Entry 2QIE (X-ray diffraction, 2.50 A resolution); this record covers chains A and E of the 4 polymer chains in the assembly.

# Chain A (and E)
Name: Molybdopterin-converting factor subunit 2
Source organism: Staphylococcus aureus
Notes: chain E of this document is another copy of the same molecule, construct and numbering; everything in this record applies to it too
UniProt: P65401 (MOAE_STAAN); residue numbers follow UniProt; this construct covers 1-148
Chain sequence (148 residues; numbered 1 to 148; the number before each row is that of its first residue):
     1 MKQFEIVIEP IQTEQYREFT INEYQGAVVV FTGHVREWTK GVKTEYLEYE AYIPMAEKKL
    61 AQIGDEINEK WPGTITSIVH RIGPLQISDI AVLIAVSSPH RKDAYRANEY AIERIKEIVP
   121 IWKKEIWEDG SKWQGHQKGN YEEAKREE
Disordered / not traced: 137-148
Small-molecule neighbours:
  - 8CS ((2r,4ar,5ar,11ar,12as)-8-amino-2-hydroxy-4a,5a,9,11,11a,12a-hexahydro[1,3,2]dioxaphosphinino[4',5':5,6]pyrano[3,2-g]pteridine-10,12(4h,6h)-dione 2-oxide), molecule 1: Gly-26, Ala-27, Pro-99, His-100, Arg-101
  - 8CS, molecule 2: His-34, Val-35, Arg-36, Thr-39, Thr-44, Leu-47, Tyr-49, Lys-116, Lys-123, Glu-125
Swiss-Prot annotation at these positions:
  - binding site (substrate): His-34 to Arg-36, Thr-44, His-100, Arg-101, Lys-116, Lys-123 to Glu-125

# How chain A and chain E interact
Residue-residue contacts (76):
  Thr-13(A) / Glu-14(E)  hydrogen bond
  Thr-13(A) / Arg-17(E)
  Glu-14(A) / Thr-13(E)  hydrogen bond
  Glu-14(A) / Glu-14(E)  hydrogen bond (backbone-side chain)
  Arg-17(A) / Glu-14(E)  salt bridge
  Arg-17(A) / Val-30(E)
  Arg-17(A) / Thr-32(E)
  Ile-21(A) / His-34(E)
  Ile-21(A) / Ser-88(E)
  Asn-22(A) / Ser-88(E)
  Glu-23(A) / Arg-36(E)
  Glu-23(A) / Glu-37(E)  hydrogen bond (backbone-backbone)
  Glu-23(A) / Trp-38(E)
  Tyr-24(A) / Arg-36(E)
  Tyr-24(A) / Trp-38(E)
  Gln-25(A) / His-34(E)
  Gln-25(A) / Arg-36(E)
  Gly-26(A) / Thr-32(E)
  Gly-26(A) / Gly-33(E)
  Gly-26(A) / His-34(E)  hydrogen bond (backbone-backbone)
  Gly-26(A) / Arg-36(E)
  Ala-27(A) / Phe-31(E)  hydrophobic
  Ala-27(A) / Thr-32(E)
  Val-28(A) / Val-30(E)
  Val-28(A) / Phe-31(E)
  Val-28(A) / Thr-32(E)  hydrogen bond (backbone-backbone)
  Val-28(A) / His-34(E)
  Val-29(A) / Val-29(E)  hydrophobic
  Val-29(A) / Val-30(E)
  Val-29(A) / Phe-31(E)  hydrophobic
  Val-30(A) / Arg-17(E)
  Val-30(A) / Val-28(E)
  Val-30(A) / Val-29(E)
  Val-30(A) / Val-30(E)  hydrogen bond (backbone-backbone)
  Phe-31(A) / Ala-27(E)  hydrophobic
  Phe-31(A) / Val-28(E)
  Phe-31(A) / Val-29(E)  hydrophobic
  Phe-31(A) / Arg-101(E)
  Phe-31(A) / Tyr-105(E)
  Thr-32(A) / Arg-17(E)  hydrogen bond
  Thr-32(A) / Ala-27(E)
  Thr-32(A) / Val-28(E)  hydrogen bond (backbone-backbone)
  Gly-33(A) / Gly-26(E)
  His-34(A) / Ile-21(E)
  His-34(A) / Gly-26(E)  hydrogen bond (backbone-backbone)
  His-34(A) / Val-28(E)
  Arg-36(A) / Glu-23(E)
  Arg-36(A) / Tyr-24(E)
  Arg-36(A) / Gly-26(E)
  Arg-36(A) / Pro-99(E)  hydrogen bond (side chain-backbone)
  Arg-36(A) / His-100(E)
  Glu-37(A) / Glu-23(E)  hydrogen bond (backbone-backbone)
  Trp-38(A) / Glu-23(E)
  Trp-38(A) / Tyr-24(E)
  Ser-88(A) / Asn-22(E)
  Pro-99(A) / Arg-36(E)
  His-100(A) / Arg-36(E)  hydrogen bond
  Arg-101(A) / Phe-31(E)
  Arg-101(A) / Ile-112(E)
  Arg-101(A) / Glu-113(E)  salt bridge
  Arg-101(A) / Lys-116(E)
  Lys-102(A) / Glu-109(E)
  Lys-102(A) / Glu-113(E)
  Tyr-105(A) / Phe-31(E)
  Tyr-105(A) / Asn-108(E)  hydrogen bond
  Tyr-105(A) / Glu-109(E)
  Tyr-105(A) / Ile-112(E)
  Arg-106(A) / Glu-109(E)  salt bridge
  Asn-108(A) / Tyr-105(E)  hydrogen bond
  Glu-109(A) / Lys-102(E)
  Glu-109(A) / Tyr-105(E)
  Glu-109(A) / Arg-106(E)  salt bridge
  Ile-112(A) / Arg-101(E)
  Ile-112(A) / Tyr-105(E)
  Glu-113(A) / Arg-101(E)  salt bridge
  Lys-116(A) / Arg-101(E)
Other interface residues (no listed pair), chain A (36 interface residues in all): Val-35, Thr-39, Ile-87, Ile-90
Other interface residues (no listed pair), chain E (33 interface residues in all): Gln-25, Ile-87

# Summary
The interface between chain A and chain E involves 36 residues on one side and 33 on the other, with 15
hydrogen bonds and 5 salt bridges. Among the polar pairs are Arg-17(A)/Glu-14(E), Arg-101(A)/Glu-113(E) and
Arg-106(A)/Glu-109(E). Ligands of chain A: compound 8CS.
Both chains are Molybdopterin-converting factor subunit 2 (Staphylococcus aureus). Entry 2QIE (Staphylococcus
aureus molybdopterin synthase in complex with precursor Z) was determined by X-ray diffraction together with
2Q5W and 3BII from the same study.
